8IV8 - chains G and C of the 5 polymer chains in the assembly; structure by electron microscopy, 3.92 A resolution.

# Chain G
Molecule: Spike protein S1
Organism: Severe acute respiratory syndrome coronavirus 2
Reference sequence: P0DTC2 (SPIKE_SARS2); residue numbers follow UniProt; this construct covers 324-527
Chain sequence (204 residues; each row starts with the number of its first residue):
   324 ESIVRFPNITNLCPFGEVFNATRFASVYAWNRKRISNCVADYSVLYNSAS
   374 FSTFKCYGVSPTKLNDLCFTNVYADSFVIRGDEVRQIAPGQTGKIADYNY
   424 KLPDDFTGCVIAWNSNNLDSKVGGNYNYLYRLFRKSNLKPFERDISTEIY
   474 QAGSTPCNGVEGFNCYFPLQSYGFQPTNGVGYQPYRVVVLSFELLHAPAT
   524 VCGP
Not modelled in the structure: 324-332, 474-488, 527
Disulfides: Cys-336/Cys-361, Cys-379/Cys-432, Cys-391/Cys-525
Covalent attachments: glycan linked to Asn-343

# Chain C
Molecule: heavy chain of 1C4
Organism: Mus musculus
Chain sequence (119 residues; row label = number of the first residue in the row):
     1 QIQLVQSGPELKKPGETVKISCKASGYTFTDYGLNWVKQAPGKGLKWMGW
    51 INTYSGEPTYNDEFRGRFAFSLETSTITAYLKINNLKNEDTATYFCARGG
   101 NWDWYFDVWGAGTTVTVSS
Disulfides: Cys-22/Cys-96

# Interface between chain G and chain C
Residue-residue contacts (15):
  Arg-346(G) / Trp-102(C)  hydrogen bond (side chain-backbone)
  Arg-346(G) / Asp-103(C)  salt bridge
  Asn-440(G) / Trp-50(C)
  Asn-440(G) / Asn-52(C)
  Asn-440(G) / Glu-57(C)  hydrogen bond
  Asn-440(G) / Asn-101(C)  hydrogen bond (backbone-side chain)
  Leu-441(G) / Asn-101(C)  hydrogen bond (backbone-side chain)
  Leu-441(G) / Trp-104(C)  hydrophobic
  Ser-443(G) / Asn-101(C)  hydrogen bond (backbone-side chain)
  Lys-444(G) / Asp-31(C)
  Val-445(G) / Thr-30(C)
  Asn-448(G) / Trp-102(C)
  Asn-450(G) / Trp-102(C)
  Pro-499(G) / Tyr-54(C)  hydrophobic
  Thr-500(G) / Tyr-54(C)
Also at the interface, not in a pair above, chain G (11 interface residues in all): Tyr-451
Also at the interface, not in a pair above, chain C (11 interface residues in all): Thr-59

# Overview
The chain G/chain C interface involves 11 residues from each chain; the contacts include 5 hydrogen bonds and
1 salt bridge. Polar contacts include Arg-346(G)/Asp-103(C), Arg-346(G)/Trp-102(C) and Asn-440(G)/Glu-57(C).
Chain G is Spike protein S1 (Severe acute respiratory syndrome coronavirus 2) and chain C is heavy chain of
1C4 (Mus musculus); the structure, Cryo-EM structure of SARS-CoV-2 spike protein in complex with double nAbs
3E2 and 1C4 (local refinement), was determined by electron microscopy together with 8IV4 and 8IV5 from the
same study.
